PDB entry 4XGC | X-ray diffraction, 3.50 A resolution | chains B and A of the 7 polymer chains in the assembly

[Chain B]
Molecule: Origin recognition complex subunit 2
Source organism: Drosophila melanogaster
UniProt: Q24168 (ORC2_DROME); residue numbers follow UniProt; this construct covers 266-618
Chain sequence (354 residues; each row starts with the number of its first residue):
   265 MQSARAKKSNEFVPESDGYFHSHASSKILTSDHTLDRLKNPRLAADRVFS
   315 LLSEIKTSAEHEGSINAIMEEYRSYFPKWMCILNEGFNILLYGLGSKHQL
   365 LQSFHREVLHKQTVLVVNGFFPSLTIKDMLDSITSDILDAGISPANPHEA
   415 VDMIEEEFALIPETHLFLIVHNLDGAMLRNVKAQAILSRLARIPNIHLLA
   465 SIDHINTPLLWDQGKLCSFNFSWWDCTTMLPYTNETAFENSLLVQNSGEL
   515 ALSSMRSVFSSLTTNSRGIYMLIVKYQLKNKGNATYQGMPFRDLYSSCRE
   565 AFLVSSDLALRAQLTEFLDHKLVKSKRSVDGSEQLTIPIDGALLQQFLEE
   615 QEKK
Disordered / not traced: 265-325, 509-513, 550-551, 593-595, 617-618
Sequence notes: initiating methionine (265)
Bound ions: K+: Ala455, Ile457, Ile460

[Chain A]
Molecule: Origin recognition complex subunit 1
Source organism: Drosophila melanogaster
UniProt: O16810 (ORC1_DROME); residue numbers follow UniProt; this construct covers 533-924
Chain sequence (393 residues; numbered 532 to 924; the number before each row is that of its first residue):
   532 MSPSMQQRTDLPAKDSSKSELQLAREQLHVSVVPKSLPCREREFENIYAF
   582 LEGKIQDQCGGCMYVSGVPGTGKTATVTGVIRTLQRMAKQNELPAFEYLE
   632 INGMRLTEPRQAYVQIYKQLTGKTVSWEQAHALLEKRFTTPAPRRVTTVL
   682 LVDELDILCNRRQDVVYNLLDWPTKSAAKLVVVTIANTMDLPERLLMGKV
   732 TSRLGLTRLTFQPYSHKQLQEIVTARLGGSETFKGEAVQLVARKVAAVSG
   782 DARRALDICRRATEIADTAAVKCVTMLHVQQALAEMIASAKVQAIRNCSR
   832 MEQIFLQAIAAEVTRTGVEETTFMGVYQQVETIAAFMGVTFPPPGRALRL
   882 CSKLGAERLIISEHSRNDLFQKILLNVSADDIHYALRVEEMVN
Disordered / not traced: 532-568, 590-592, 617-627, 669-677, 707-710, 727-735, 760-764, 920-924
Sequence notes: initiating methionine (532)
Reported in the primary citation:
  - conformationally variable residues (domain motion): Ala819 to Ala821

[Chain B / chain A interface]
Residue-residue contacts - 19 pairs, chain B then chain A:
  Thr527(B) with Glu639(A)
  Arg563(B) with Ile892(A); Leu905(A); Leu906(A), hydrogen bond (side chain-backbone); Asn907(A)
  Glu564(B) with Arg889(A), salt bridge; Ile892(A)
  Phe566(B) with Glu851(A); Ile892(A); Lys903(A); Leu905(A), hydrophobic
  Ser570(B) with Met635(A)
  Leu572(B) with Met635(A)
  Ala573(B) with Met635(A)
  Ala576(B) with Arg636(A); Thr638(A)
  Gln577(B) with Thr638(A)
  Glu580(B) with Thr638(A), hydrogen bond; Gln642(A)
Also at the interface, not in a pair above, chain B (11 interface residues in all): Ser569
Also at the interface, not in a pair above, chain A (16 interface residues in all): Asn633, Ile688, Glu894, Ile904

[Summary]
11 residues of chain B and 16 residues of chain A are in contact; the contacts include 2 hydrogen bonds and 1
salt bridge. Polar pairs include Glu564(B)-Arg889(A), Arg563(B)-Leu906(A) and Glu580(B)-Thr638(A). Ala455(B),
Ile457(B) and Ile460(B) form the K+ site. The paper reports conformational variability at Ala819(A).
Here chain B is Origin recognition complex subunit 2 and chain A is Origin recognition complex subunit 1, both
from Drosophila melanogaster. Entry 4XGC (Crystal structure of the eukaryotic origin recognition complex) was
determined by X-ray diffraction.
